1NFN - chain A; structure by X-ray diffraction, 1.80 A resolution.

== Chain A ==
Molecule: Apolipoprotein E3
From: Homo sapiens
Notes: fragment: 22kd receptor binding domain
Reference sequence: P02649 (APOE_HUMAN); residues 1-191 here correspond to UniProt positions 19-209 (UniProt number = residue number + 18)
Chain sequence (191 residues; numbered 1 to 191; the number before each row is that of its first residue):
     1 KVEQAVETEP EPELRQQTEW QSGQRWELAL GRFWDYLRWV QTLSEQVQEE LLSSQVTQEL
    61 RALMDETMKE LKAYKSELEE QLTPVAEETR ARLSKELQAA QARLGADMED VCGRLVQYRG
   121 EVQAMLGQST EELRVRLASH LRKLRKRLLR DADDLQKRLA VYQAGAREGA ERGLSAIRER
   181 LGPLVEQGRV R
Unresolved in the structure: 1-22, 82-91, 165-191
UniProt features mapped onto this chain:
  - region: His140 to Arg150 (LDL and other lipoprotein receptors binding)
  - binding site (heparin): Leu144 to Arg147
  - modified residue: Met125 (Methionine sulfoxide), Ser129 (Phosphoserine)
  - glycosylation: Thr8 (O-linked (GalNAc...) threonine), Thr18 (O-linked (GalNAc...) threonine), Lys75 (N-linked (Glc) (glycation) lysine)

== Summary ==
UniProt lists 4 heparin-binding residues.
Chain A is Apolipoprotein E3 (Homo sapiens); the structure, Apolipoprotein E3 (APOE3), was determined by X-ray
diffraction, deposited together with 1NFO.
